PDB entry 6R4K | X-ray diffraction, 2.13 A resolution | chains A and B

Chain A (and B):
Protein: Beta-glucosidase A
Organism: Paenibacillus polymyxa
Notes: EC 3.2.1.21; chain B of this document is another copy of the same molecule, construct and numbering; everything in this record applies to it too
UniProtKB: P22073 (BGLA_PAEPO); residues 1-448 here = UniProt positions 1-448
Sequence (448 residues; each row starts with the number of its first residue):
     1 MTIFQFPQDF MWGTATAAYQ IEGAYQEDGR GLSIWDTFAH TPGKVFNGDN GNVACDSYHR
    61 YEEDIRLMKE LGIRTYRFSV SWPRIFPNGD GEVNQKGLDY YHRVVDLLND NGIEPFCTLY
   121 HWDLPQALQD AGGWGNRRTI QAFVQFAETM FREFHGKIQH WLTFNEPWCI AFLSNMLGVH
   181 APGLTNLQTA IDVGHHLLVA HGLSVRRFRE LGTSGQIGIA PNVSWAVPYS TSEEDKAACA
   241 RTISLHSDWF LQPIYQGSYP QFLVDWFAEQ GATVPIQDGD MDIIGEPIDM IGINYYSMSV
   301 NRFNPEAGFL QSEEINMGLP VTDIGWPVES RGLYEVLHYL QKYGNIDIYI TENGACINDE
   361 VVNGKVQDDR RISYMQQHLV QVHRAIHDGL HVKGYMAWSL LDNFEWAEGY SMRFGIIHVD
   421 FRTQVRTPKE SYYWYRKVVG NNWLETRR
Sequence notes: conflict Lys96 (Glu in P22073), Ala385 (Thr in P22073), Ser411 (Asn in P22073), Ile416 (Met in P22073), Lys437 (Asn in P22073), Gly440 (Ser in P22073)
Swiss-Prot annotation at these positions:
  - active site: Glu166 (Proton donor), Glu352 (Nucleophile)
Small-molecule neighbours: JSK ((2S,3S,4R)-2-[[4-[4-[2-[2-(2-azanylidenehydrazinyl)ethoxy]ethoxy]phenyl]-1,2,3-triazol-1-yl]methyl]pyrrolidine-3,4-diol): Gln20, His121, Trp122, Asn165, Glu166, Trp168, Leu173, Val179, His180, Tyr296, Trp326, Glu352, Trp398, Glu405, Trp406

Chain A / chain B interface:
Residue-residue contacts - 53 pairs, chain A then chain B:
  Met1(A) with Asn316(B)
  Thr2(A) with Asn316(B), hydrogen bond (side chain-backbone)
  Phe4(A) with Tyr229(B); Ile315(B), hydrophobic; Asn316(B)
  Val227(A) with Arg384(B)
  Pro228(A) with Arg384(B), hydrogen bond (backbone-side chain)
  Tyr229(A) with Phe4(B); Tyr334(B), hydrogen bond (backbone-side chain); Val380(B); His383(B), hydrogen bond; Arg384(B), hydrogen bond (backbone-side chain); His387(B)
  Ser230(A) with His387(B); Asp388(B)
  Thr231(A) with Tyr334(B); Asp388(B), hydrogen bond (backbone-side chain)
  Ile315(A) with Thr2(B); Phe4(B), hydrophobic
  Asn316(A) with Met1(B); Thr2(B), hydrogen bond (backbone-side chain); Phe4(B); Thr446(B), hydrogen bond (backbone-side chain)
  Met317(A) with Gln377(B); Val380(B); Gln381(B); Arg384(B); Thr446(B)
  Gly318(A) with Gln376(B), hydrogen bond (backbone-side chain); Gln377(B); Thr446(B)
  Leu319(A) with Gln377(B)
  Pro320(A) with Gln377(B)
  Val321(A) with Arg448(B)
  Arg331(A) with Arg331(B)
  Tyr334(A) with Tyr229(B), hydrogen bond (side chain-backbone)
  His338(A) with Thr231(B)
  Gln376(A) with Gly318(B)
  Gln377(A) with Met317(B); Gly318(B); Leu319(B); Pro320(B)
  Val380(A) with Tyr229(B); Met317(B), hydrophobic
  Gln381(A) with Met317(B)
  His383(A) with Tyr229(B), hydrogen bond
  Arg384(A) with Pro228(B), hydrogen bond (side chain-backbone); Tyr229(B), hydrogen bond (side chain-backbone); Met317(B)
  His387(A) with Tyr229(B)
  Asp388(A) with Ser230(B); Thr231(B), hydrogen bond (side chain-backbone)
  Thr446(A) with Asn316(B), hydrogen bond (side chain-backbone)
Interface residues without a listed pair, chain A (32 interface residues in all): Glu314, Glu329, Ser373, Arg447, Arg448
Interface residues without a listed pair, chain B (29 interface residues in all): Val300, Val321, His338, Arg447

Overview:
Chain A and chain B form an interface of 32 and 29 residues respectively, with 15 hydrogen bonds. Polar
contacts include Thr2(A)-Asn316(B), Pro228(A)-Arg384(B) and Tyr229(A)-Tyr334(B). Chain A binds compound JSK.
Curated annotation (UniProt) lists active-site residues Glu166(A) and Glu352(A) on chain A.
Both chains are Beta-glucosidase A (Paenibacillus polymyxa). Entry 6R4K (Structure of beta-glucosidase A from
Paenibacillus polymyxa complexed with a monovalent inhibitor) was determined by X-ray diffraction, deposited
together with 6QWI.
